2FH1 - chain A; structure by X-ray diffraction, 1.55 A resolution.

Chain A:
Name: Gelsolin
Organism: Homo sapiens
Notes: fragment: C-terminal half domain
UniProt: P06396 (GELS_HUMAN); residues 412-755 here correspond to UniProt positions 439-782 (UniProt number = residue number + 27)
Chain sequence (344 residues; numbered 412 to 755; the number before each row is that of its first residue):
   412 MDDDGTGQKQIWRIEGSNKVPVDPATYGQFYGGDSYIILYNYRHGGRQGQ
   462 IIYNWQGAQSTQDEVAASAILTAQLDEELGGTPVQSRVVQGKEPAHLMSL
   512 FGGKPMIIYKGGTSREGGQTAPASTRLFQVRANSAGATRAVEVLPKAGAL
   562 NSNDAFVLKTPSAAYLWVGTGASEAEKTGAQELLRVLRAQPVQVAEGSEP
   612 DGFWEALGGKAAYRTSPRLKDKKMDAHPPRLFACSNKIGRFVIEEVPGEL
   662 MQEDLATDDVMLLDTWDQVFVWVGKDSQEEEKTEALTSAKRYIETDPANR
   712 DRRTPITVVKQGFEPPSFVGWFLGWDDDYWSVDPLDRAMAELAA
Unresolved in the structure: 636-637, 708-714, 742-755
Bound ions: Ca2+ site 1: Gly444, Asp445, Glu475, Thr524; Ca2+ site 2: Asn564, Asp565, Glu587; Ca2+ site 3: Asp669, Asp670, Glu692
UniProt features mapped onto this chain:
  - binding site (Ca(2+)): Gly444, Asp445, Glu475, Asp487, Gly492, Pro494, Thr524, Asn564, Asp565, Glu587, Asp669, Asp670, Glu692
  - modified residue: Tyr438 (Phosphotyrosine), Lys557 (N6-acetyllysine), Tyr576 (Phosphotyrosine), Tyr624 (Phosphotyrosine), Thr715 (Phosphothreonine)
What the authors report for this chain:
  - Ca2+ coordination: Gly444, Asp445, Glu475, Thr524, Asn564, Asp565, Glu587, Asp669, Asp670, Glu692
  - Ca2+ coordination through a water molecule: Asn647
  - contacts within the chain: Arg542-Gly731, Arg542-Trp732

Summary:
The Ca2+ site 1 is built by Gly444, Asp445, Glu475 and Thr524. Asn564, Asp565 and Glu587 form the Ca2+ site 2.
Curated annotation (UniProt) lists 13 Ca2+-binding residues. From the paper: Ca2+ coordination by Gly444,
Asp445 and Glu475 among others; water-mediated Ca2+ coordination by Asn647.
Chain A is Gelsolin (Homo sapiens); the structure, C-terminal half of gelsolin soaked in low calcium at pH
4.5, was determined by X-ray diffraction, deposited together with 2FH2, 2FH3 and 2FH4.
